Entry 7YCM (X-ray diffraction, 2.00 A resolution); this record covers chains A and D of the 3 polymer chains in the assembly.

Chain A:
Name: Deoxyribodipyrimidine photolyase
Organism: Methanosarcina mazei
UniProtKB: A0A0F8I5V2 (A0A0F8I5V2_METMZ); residues 3-464 here correspond to UniProt positions 1-462 (UniProt number = residue number - 2)
Chain sequence (482 residues; numbered -17 to 464; the number before each row is that of its first residue; numbers below 1 keep their minus sign (Met-17 is residue -17)):
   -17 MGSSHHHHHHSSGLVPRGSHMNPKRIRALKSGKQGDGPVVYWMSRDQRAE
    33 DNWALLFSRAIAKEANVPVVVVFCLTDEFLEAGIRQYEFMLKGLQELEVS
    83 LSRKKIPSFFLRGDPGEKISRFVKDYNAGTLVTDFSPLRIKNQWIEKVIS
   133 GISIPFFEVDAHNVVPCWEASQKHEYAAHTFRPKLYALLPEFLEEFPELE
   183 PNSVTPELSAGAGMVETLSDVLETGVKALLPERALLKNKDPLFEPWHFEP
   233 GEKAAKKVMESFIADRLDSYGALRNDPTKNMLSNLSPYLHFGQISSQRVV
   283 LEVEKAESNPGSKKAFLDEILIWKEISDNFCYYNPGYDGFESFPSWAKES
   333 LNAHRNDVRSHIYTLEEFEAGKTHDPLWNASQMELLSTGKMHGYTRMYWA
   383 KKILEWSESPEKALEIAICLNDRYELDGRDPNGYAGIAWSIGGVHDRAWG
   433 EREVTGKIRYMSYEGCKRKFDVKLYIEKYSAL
Disordered / not traced: -17 to -3, 189-197, 463-464
Construct notes: initiating methionine (-17); expression tag (-16 to 2); engineered mutation Thr377 (Met375 in A0A0F8I5V2)
Residues lining bound ligands: FAD (flavin-adenine dinucleotide): Tyr252, Arg256, Leu264, Ser265, Asn266, Leu267, Ser268, Leu271, Phe298, Glu301, Ile302, Trp305, Lys306, Ser309, Lys372, Met373, Gly375, Arg378, Met379, Ala382, Asn403, Asp409, Gly410, Asp412, Asn414, Gly415, Gly418, Ile419, Ser422
From the paper describing this entry:
  - conformationally variable residues (side-chain flip): Arg256
  - catalytic residues: Arg256 (proposed by the authors, not directly observed)

Chain D:
Molecule: complementary oligonucleotide to the CPD containing DNA
Sequence (14 nucleotides; numbered 1 to 14; the number before each row is that of its first residue):
     1 TGCGCGAAGCCGAT

Chain A / chain D interface:
Pairs across the interface - 17 pairs, chain A then chain D:
  Tyr158(A) - DC10(D)  sugar contact
  Tyr158(A) - DC11(D)  sugar contact
  Thr162(A) - DG12(D)  hydrogen bond to the phosphate
  Trp328(A) - DG9(D)  phosphate contact
  Trp328(A) - DC10(D)  phosphate contact
  Arg429(A) - DA7(D)  hydrogen bond to the base
  Arg429(A) - DG9(D)  base contact
  Ala430(A) - DA8(D)  sugar contact
  Ala430(A) - DG9(D)  sugar contact
  Trp431(A) - DA7(D)  base contact
  Trp431(A) - DA8(D)  sugar contact
  Gly432(A) - DA7(D)  phosphate contact
  Gly432(A) - DA8(D)  phosphate contact
  Glu433(A) - DA8(D)  hydrogen bond to the phosphate
  Lys439(A) - DA8(D)  phosphate contact
  Lys439(A) - DG9(D)  salt bridge to the phosphate
  Arg450(A) - DT1(D)  base contact
Also at the interface, not in a pair above, chain A (11 interface residues in all): Lys155
Also at the interface, not in a pair above, chain D (8 interface residues in all): DG6

Overview:
11 residues of chain A face 8 of chain D across their interface; the contacts include 3 hydrogen bonds and 1
salt bridge. Among the polar pairs are Arg429(A)-DA7(D), Thr162(A)-DG12(D) and Glu433(A)-DA8(D). Ligands of
chain A: flavin-adenine dinucleotide. From the paper: the catalytic residue Arg256(A); conformational
variability at Arg256(A).
Chain A is Deoxyribodipyrimidine photolyase (Methanosarcina mazei) and chain D is complementary
oligonucleotide to the CPD containing DNA; the structure, TR-SFX MmCPDII-DNA complex: 100 ps snapshot.
Includes 100ps, dark, and extrapolated structure factors, was determined by X-ray diffraction, deposited
together with 7YC7, 7YCP, 7YCR, 7YD6, 7YD7, 7YD8 and 10 further entries.
